6JRP - chains A and C of the 3 polymer chains in the assembly; structure by X-ray diffraction, 3.00 A resolution.

# Chain A
Molecule: Protein capicua homolog
Organism: Homo sapiens
UniProt: Q96RK0 (CIC_HUMAN); residues 199-276 here = UniProt positions 199-276
Chain sequence (80 residues; each row starts with the number of its first residue):
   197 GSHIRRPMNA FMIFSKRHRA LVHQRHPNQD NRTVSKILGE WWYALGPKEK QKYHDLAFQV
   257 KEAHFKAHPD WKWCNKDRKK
Disordered / not traced: 197-198, 273-276
Modified residues: Mse204 (selenomethionine; parent Met); Mse208 (selenomethionine; parent Met)
Differences from the reference sequence: expression tag (197-198)

# Chain C
Molecule: 11-nt DNA strand
Sequence (11 nucleotides; each row starts with the number of its first residue):
     1 TTTTCATTCA T

# Chain A / chain C interface
Pairs across the interface (20; chain A residue first):
  Arg201(A) - DT4(C)  phosphate contact
  Arg201(A) - DC5(C)  salt bridge to the phosphate
  Arg202(A) - DT2(C)  hydrogen bond to the base
  Arg202(A) - DT3(C)  hydrogen bond to the base
  Arg202(A) - DT4(C)  hydrogen bond to the phosphate
  Mse204(A) - DC5(C)  sugar contact
  Mse208(A) - DT4(C)  base contact
  Mse208(A) - DC5(C)  sugar contact
  Lys212(A) - DC5(C)  hydrogen bond to the phosphate
  Lys212(A) - DA6(C)  salt bridge to the phosphate
  Arg215(A) - DA6(C)  sugar contact
  Asp226(A) - DT8(C)  phosphate contact
  Asp226(A) - DC9(C)  sugar contact
  Asn227(A) - DA6(C)  base contact
  Asn227(A) - DT7(C)  hydrogen bond to the sugar
  Asn227(A) - DT8(C)  sugar contact
  Arg228(A) - DT8(C)  base contact
  Arg228(A) - DC9(C)  base contact
  Asn271(A) - DT2(C)  hydrogen bond to the base
  Lys272(A) - DT3(C)  phosphate contact
Other interface residues (no listed pair), chain A (13 interface residues in all): Asn205, Cys270
Other interface residues (no listed pair), chain C (9 interface residues in all): DT1

# Summary
13 residues of chain A face 9 of chain C across their interface, with 6 hydrogen bonds and 2 salt bridges.
Polar contacts include Arg202(A)-DT2(C), Arg202(A)-DT3(C) and Asn271(A)-DT2(C).
Here chain A is Protein capicua homolog (Homo sapiens) and chain C is an 11-nt DNA strand. Entry 6JRP (Crystal
structure of CIC-HMG-ETV5-DNA complex) was determined by X-ray diffraction.
